PDB entry 4Q8E | X-ray diffraction, 1.55 A resolution | chains A and P of the 3 polymer chains in the assembly

# Chain A
Name: DNA polymerase eta
From: Homo sapiens
Notes: EC 2.7.7.7
UniProtKB: Q9Y253 (POLH_HUMAN); numbering as in UniProt (aligned over 1-432)
Sequence (435 residues; numbered -2 to 432; the number before each row is that of its first residue; numbers below 1 keep their minus sign (Gly-2 is residue -2)):
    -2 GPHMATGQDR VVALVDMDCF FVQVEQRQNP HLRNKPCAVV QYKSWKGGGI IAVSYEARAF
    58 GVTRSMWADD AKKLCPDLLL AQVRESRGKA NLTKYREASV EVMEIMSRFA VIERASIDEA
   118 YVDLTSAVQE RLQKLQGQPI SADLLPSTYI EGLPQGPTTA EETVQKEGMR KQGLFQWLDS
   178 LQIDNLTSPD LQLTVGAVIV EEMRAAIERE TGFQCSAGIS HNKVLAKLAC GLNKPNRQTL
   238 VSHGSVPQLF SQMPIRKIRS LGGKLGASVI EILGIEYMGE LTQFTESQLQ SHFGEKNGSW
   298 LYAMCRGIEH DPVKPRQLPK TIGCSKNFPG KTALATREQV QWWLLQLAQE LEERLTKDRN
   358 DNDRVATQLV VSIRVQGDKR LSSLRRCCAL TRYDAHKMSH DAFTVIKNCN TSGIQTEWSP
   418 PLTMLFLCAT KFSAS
Disordered / not traced: 155-159
Differences from the reference sequence: expression tag (-2 to 0)
Bound ions: Mg2+ site 1: Asp13, Met14, Asp115 (together with 0KX); Mg2+ site 2: Asp13, Asp115, Glu116 (together with 0KX) (shared with DG8(P) of chain P)
Residues lining bound ligands: 0KX (2'-deoxy-5'-O-[(R)-hydroxy{[(R)-hydroxy(phosphonooxy)phosphoryl]amino}phosphoryl]cytidine): Asp13, Met14, Asp15, Cys16, Phe17, Phe18, Ile48, Ala49, Tyr52, Arg55, Arg61, Ile114, Asp115, Glu116, Lys231

# Chain P
Molecule: 8-nt DNA strand
Sequence (8 nucleotides; numbered 1 to 8; the number before each row is that of its first residue):
     1 AGTGTGAG
Bound ions: Mg2+: DG8 (together with 0KX) (shared with Asp13(A), Asp115(A), Glu116(A) of chain A)

# Interface between chain A and chain P
Contacting residue pairs - 20 pairs, chain A then chain P:
  Ser113(A) - DG8(P)  hydrogen bond to the phosphate
  Asp115(A) - DG8(P)  phosphate contact
  Glu116(A) - DG8(P)  phosphate contact
  Lys224(A) - DG8(P)  salt bridge to the phosphate
  Ile255(A) - DA7(P)  phosphate contact
  Arg256(A) - DA7(P)  sugar contact
  Ser257(A) - DG6(P)  phosphate contact
  Ser257(A) - DA7(P)  hydrogen bond to the phosphate
  Leu258(A) - DA7(P)  hydrogen bond to the phosphate
  Gly259(A) - DA7(P)  hydrogen bond to the phosphate
  Gly260(A) - DG6(P)  phosphate contact
  Gly260(A) - DA7(P)  phosphate contact
  Lys261(A) - DT5(P)  salt bridge to the phosphate
  Lys261(A) - DG6(P)  hydrogen bond to the phosphate
  Leu262(A) - DG6(P)  hydrogen bond to the phosphate
  Arg377(A) - DG4(P)  salt bridge to the phosphate
  Arg382(A) - DG2(P)  base contact
  Arg382(A) - DT3(P)  hydrogen bond to the phosphate
  Arg383(A) - DG2(P)  phosphate contact
  Cys384(A) - DG2(P)  hydrogen bond to the phosphate
Other interface residues (no listed pair), chain A (20 interface residues in all): Asp13, Ser379, Ser380, Leu381
Other interface residues (no listed pair), chain P (8 interface residues in all): DA1

# In short
20 residues of chain A face 8 of chain P across their interface; the contacts include 8 hydrogen bonds and 3
salt bridges. Polar contacts include Ser113(A)-DG8(P), Ser257(A)-DA7(P) and Leu258(A)-DA7(P). Ligands of chain
A: compound 0KX. Asp13(A), Met14(A) and Asp115(A) coordinate Mg2+ site 1.
Chain A is DNA polymerase eta (Homo sapiens) and chain P is an 8-nt DNA strand; the structure, Human DNA
polymerase eta inserting dCMPNPP opposite a phenanthriplatin adducted G, was determined by X-ray diffraction
(same publication as 4Q8F).
